1FLW - chain A; structure by X-ray diffraction, 1.81 A resolution.

Chain A:
Name: Lysozyme
From: Gallus gallus
Notes: EC 3.2.1.17
UniProt: P00698 (LYSC_CHICK); residues 1-129 here correspond to UniProt positions 19-147 (UniProt number = residue number + 18)
Chain sequence (129 residues; each row starts with the number of its first residue):
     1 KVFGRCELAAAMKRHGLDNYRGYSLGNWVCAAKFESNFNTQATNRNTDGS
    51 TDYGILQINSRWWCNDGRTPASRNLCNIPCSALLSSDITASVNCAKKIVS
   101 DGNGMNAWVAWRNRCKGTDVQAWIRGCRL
Cystine bridges: C6-C127, C30-C115, C64-C80, C76-C94
Construct notes: engineered mutation A71 (Gly89 in P00698)
UniProt features mapped onto this chain:
  - active site: E35, D52
  - binding site (substrate): D101

Summary:
UniProt lists active-site residues E35 and D52 and substrate-binding residue D101.
Chain A is Lysozyme (Gallus gallus); the structure, Hen egg white lysozyme mutant with alanine substituted for
glycine, was determined by X-ray diffraction together with 1FLQ, 1FLU, 1FLY and 1FN5 from the same study.
